Entry 7LN4 (electron microscopy, 3.00 A resolution); this record covers chains E and F of the 7 polymer chains in the assembly.

[Chain E (and F)]
Name: Transitional endoplasmic reticulum ATPase
Organism: Homo sapiens
Notes: EC 3.6.4.6; chain F of this document is another copy of the same molecule, construct and numbering; everything in this record applies to it too
UniProt: P55072 (TERA_HUMAN); residues 1-806 here = UniProt positions 1-806
Sequence (806 residues; row label = number of the first residue in the row):
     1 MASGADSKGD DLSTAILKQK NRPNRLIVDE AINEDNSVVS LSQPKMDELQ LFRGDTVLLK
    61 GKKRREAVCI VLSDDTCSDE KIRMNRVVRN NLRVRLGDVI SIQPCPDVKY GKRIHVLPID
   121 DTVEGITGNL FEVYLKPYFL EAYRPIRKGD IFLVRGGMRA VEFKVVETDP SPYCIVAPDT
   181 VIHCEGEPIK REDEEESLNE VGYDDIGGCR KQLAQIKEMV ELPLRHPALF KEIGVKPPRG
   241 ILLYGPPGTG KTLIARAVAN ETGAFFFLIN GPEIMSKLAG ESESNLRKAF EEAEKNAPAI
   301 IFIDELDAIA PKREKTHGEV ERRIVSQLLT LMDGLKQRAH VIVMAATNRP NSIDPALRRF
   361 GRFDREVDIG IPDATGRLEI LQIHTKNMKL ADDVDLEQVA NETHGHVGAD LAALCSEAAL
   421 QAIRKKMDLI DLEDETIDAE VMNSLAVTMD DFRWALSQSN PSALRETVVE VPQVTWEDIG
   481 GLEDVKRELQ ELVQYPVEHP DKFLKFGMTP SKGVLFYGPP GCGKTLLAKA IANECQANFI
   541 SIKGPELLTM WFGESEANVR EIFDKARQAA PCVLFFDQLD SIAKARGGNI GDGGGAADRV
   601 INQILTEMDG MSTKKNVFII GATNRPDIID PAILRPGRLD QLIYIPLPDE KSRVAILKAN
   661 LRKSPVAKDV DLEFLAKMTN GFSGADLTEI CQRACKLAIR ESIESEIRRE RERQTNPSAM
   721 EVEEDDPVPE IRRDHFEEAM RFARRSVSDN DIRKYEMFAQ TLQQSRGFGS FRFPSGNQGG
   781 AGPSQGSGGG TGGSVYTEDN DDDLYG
Not modelled in the structure: 1-11, 593, 715-726, 767-806 (chain F: 1-20, 463-471, 546-557, 584-595, 715-726, 763-769, 776-806)
Differences from the reference sequence: engineered mutation Glu-232 (Ala in P55072), Gln-578 (Glu in P55072)
Ion coordination: Mg2+ site 1: Thr-252 (together with ATP); Mg2+ site 2: Thr-525 (together with ATP)
Residues lining bound ligands:
  - ATP (adenosine-5'-triphosphate), molecule 1: Asp-205, Ile-206, Gly-207, Cys-209, Pro-246, Pro-247, Gly-248, Thr-249, Gly-250, Lys-251, Thr-252, Leu-253, Arg-256, Glu-305, Asn-348, Ile-380, His-384, Gly-408, Ala-409
  - ATP, molecule 2: Asp-478, Ile-479, Gly-480, Leu-482, Pro-519, Pro-520, Gly-521, Cys-522, Gly-523, Lys-524, Thr-525, Leu-526, Gln-578, Asn-624, Ile-656, Asn-660, Gly-684, Ala-685, Thr-688
UniProt features mapped onto this chain:
  - region: Thr-797 to Gly-806 (Interaction with UBXN6)
  - motif: Asp-802 to Gly-806 (PIM motif)
  - binding site (ATP): Pro-247 to Leu-253, Asn-348, His-384, Gly-521 to Leu-526
  - modified residue: Ala-2 (N-acetylalanine), Ser-3 (Phosphoserine), Ser-7 (Phosphoserine), Ser-13 (Phosphoserine), Ser-37 (Phosphoserine), Lys-315 (N6,N6,N6-trimethyllysine), Thr-436 (Phosphothreonine), Ser-462 (Phosphoserine), Lys-502 (N6-acetyllysine), Lys-505 (N6-acetyllysine), Lys-668 (N6-acetyllysine), Ser-702 (Phosphoserine), Lys-754 (N6-acetyllysine), Ser-770 (Phosphoserine), Ser-775 (Phosphoserine), Ser-787 (Phosphoserine), Tyr-805 (Phosphotyrosine)
  - cross-link (Glycyl lysine isopeptide (Lys-Gly)): Lys-8 (interchain with G-Cter in SUMO2), Lys-18 (interchain with G-Cter in SUMO2)
Reported in the primary citation:
  - mutagenesis - W551A/F552A, R599A: abolished catalytic activity
  - mutagenesis - I590A/D592A: unchanged catalytic activity
  - mutagenesis - L464A: decreased catalytic activity
  - disease-associated variants - A232E: increased catalytic activity (citing earlier work)
  - mutagenesis - E578Q: decreased catalytic activity (citing earlier work)

[Interface between chain E and chain F]
Contacting residue pairs (74; chain E residue first):
  Leu-12(E) with Gln-421(F); Arg-424(F); Lys-425(F)
  Lys-20(E) with Met-427(F), hydrogen bond (side chain-backbone); Asp-428(F); Ile-430(F), hydrogen bond (side chain-backbone); Asp-431(F)
  Arg-22(E) with Leu-429(F); Ile-430(F), hydrogen bond (side chain-backbone); Asp-431(F), salt bridge
  Arg-25(E) with Asp-431(F), salt bridge; Glu-433(F)
  Lys-217(E) with Leu-432(F)
  Glu-218(E) with Arg-424(F), salt bridge
  Leu-222(E) with Ile-423(F), hydrophobic; Met-427(F), hydrophobic
  Arg-225(E) with Leu-432(F)
  His-226(E) with Asp-431(F); Leu-432(F); Asp-434(F); Ile-437(F)
  Leu-229(E) with Ile-423(F), hydrophobic; Leu-445(F), hydrophobic
  Phe-230(E) with Ile-423(F), hydrophobic
  Glu-232(E) with Lys-389(F), salt bridge
  Ile-233(E) with Met-388(F); Ala-419(F), hydrophobic; Val-447(F), hydrophobic
  Gly-234(E) with Met-388(F)
  Val-235(E) with Met-388(F), hydrophobic; Ala-419(F), hydrophobic
  Glu-314(E) with Lys-315(F), salt bridge; His-317(F)
  Thr-316(E) with His-317(F)
  His-317(E) with His-317(F)
  Glu-319(E) with Gly-318(F)
  Arg-322(E) with His-317(F), hydrogen bond; Glu-321(F), salt bridge
  Arg-323(E) with Met-275(F); Lys-277(F); Leu-278(F)
  Ser-326(E) with Pro-272(F); Met-275(F); Ser-276(F)
  Gln-327(E) with Ser-276(F)
  Thr-330(E) with Pro-272(F), hydrogen bond (side chain-backbone); Glu-273(F), hydrogen bond (side chain-backbone)
  Arg-359(E) with Pro-247(F); Asn-348(F), hydrogen bond
  Phe-360(E) with Ala-409(F), hydrophobic
  Arg-362(E) with Glu-305(F), salt bridge
  Arg-365(E) with Ala-413(F); Ser-416(F); Glu-417(F), salt bridge
  Glu-491(E) with Arg-700(F)
  Tyr-495(E) with Ile-703(F), hydrophobic
  His-499(E) with Ile-703(F); Glu-706(F), salt bridge; Ile-707(F)
  Lys-502(E) with Ser-702(F), hydrogen bond (side chain-backbone); Ile-703(F); Glu-706(F), salt bridge
  Lys-505(E) with Val-728(F); Pro-729(F)
  Phe-506(E) with Lys-663(F); Ser-664(F); Ile-699(F), hydrophobic; Val-728(F); Ile-731(F), hydrophobic
  Met-508(E) with Cys-695(F), hydrophobic; Lys-696(F), hydrogen bond; Ile-699(F), hydrophobic
  Thr-509(E) with Lys-696(F)
  Arg-635(E) with Lys-543(F)
Interface residues without a listed pair, chain E (48 interface residues in all): Ser-13, Ala-15, Ile-16, Lys-60, Arg-64, Arg-313, Leu-329, Asp-333, Phe-503, Gly-507, Arg-766
Interface residues without a listed pair, chain F (62 interface residues in all): Asn-270, Ala-279, Ala-308, Glu-319, Ala-412, Leu-420, Ala-422, Glu-435, Met-442, Pro-665, Ala-698, Glu-704, Ser-746

[Overview]
The interface between chain E and chain F involves 48 residues on one side and 62 on the other; the contacts
include 9 hydrogen bonds and 10 salt bridges. Among the polar pairs are Arg-22(E)/Asp-431(F),
Arg-25(E)/Asp-431(F) and Glu-218(E)/Arg-424(F). The paper reports that W551A/F552A and R599A of chain E
abolish catalytic activity; L464A and E578Q of chain E reduce catalytic activity; 6 substitutions were tested
in all.
Both chains are Transitional endoplasmic reticulum ATPase (Homo sapiens). Entry 7LN4 (Cryo-EM structure of
human p97 in complex with Npl4/Ufd1 and polyubiquitinated Ub-Eos (FOM, Class 3)) was determined by electron
microscopy (same publication as 7LMZ, 7LN0, 7LN1, 7LN2, 7LN3, 7LN5 and 7LN6).
